Entry 8BVJ (electron microscopy, 4.50 A resolution (low resolution: residue-level contacts below are approximate; hydrogen-bond / salt-bridge calls are withheld)); this record covers chains F and B of the 23 polymer chains in the assembly.

Chain F:
Protein: RNA-binding protein Hfq
Organism: Pseudomonas aeruginosa
Reference sequence: A6VD57 (HFQ_PSEA7); residue numbers follow UniProt; this construct covers 1-82
Chain sequence (82 residues; row label = number of the first residue in the row):
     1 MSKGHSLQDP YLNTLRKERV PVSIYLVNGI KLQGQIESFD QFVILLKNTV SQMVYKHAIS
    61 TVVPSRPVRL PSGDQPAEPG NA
Unresolved in the structure: 1-2, 72-82
From the paper describing this entry:
  - binding site for estA mRNA (chain B): Asn13, Arg16, Arg19, Gln41, Arg66

Chain B:
Molecule: estA mRNA
Sequence (117 nucleotides; row label = number of the first residue in the row; note: 2 numbers in that range are skipped by the numbering (no residue carries them; nothing is unmodelled there); a row labelled like 80A-80B holds insertion residues (80A, then the next letters in order)):
     1 GCUGAGGAGG CUUUACGACG GGCCCCGAGG CGCAUGCCGA CGACACGGCG GCCCGACAAU
    61 AAAAACAAA
    71 UCAUGGAGUA
80A-80B AG
    82 AGAAUGAUCA GAAUGGCGCU CAAGCCACUG GUAGCG
Unresolved in the structure: 1-18, 29-44, 71-73, 80A-80B, 95-117

How chain F and chain B interact:
Contacting residue pairs (16; chain F residue first):
  Tyr25(F) with A56(B)
  Leu26(F) with A59(B)
  Asn28(F) with C57(B)
  Gly29(F) with A56(B); C57(B); A58(B)
  Ile30(F) with A58(B); A59(B)
  Lys31(F) with A58(B)
  Leu32(F) with A58(B); A59(B)
  Gln33(F) with A58(B)
  Asn48(F) with A58(B)
  Gln52(F) with A58(B); A59(B)
  Thr61(F) with A56(B)
Interface residues without a listed pair, chain F (12 interface residues in all): Ser60
Interface residues without a listed pair, chain B (5 interface residues in all): C54

In short:
The interface between chain F and chain B involves 12 residues on one side and 5 on the other. The paper
reports a binding site for estA mRNA (chain B) at Asn13(F), Arg16(F) and Arg19(F) among others.
Chain F is RNA-binding protein Hfq (Pseudomonas aeruginosa) and chain B is estA mRNA; the structure,
Hfq-Crc-estA translation repression complex, was determined by electron microscopy together with 8BVH and 8BVM
from the same study.
